7T2B - chains A and E of the 5 polymer chains in the assembly; structure by X-ray diffraction, 2.80 A resolution.

Chain A:
Molecule: HLA class II histocompatibility antigen, DP alpha 1 chain
From: Homo sapiens
Reference sequence: P20036 (DPA1_HUMAN); residues 1-181 here correspond to UniProt positions 32-212 (UniProt number = residue number + 31)
Sequence (181 residues; each row starts with the number of its first residue):
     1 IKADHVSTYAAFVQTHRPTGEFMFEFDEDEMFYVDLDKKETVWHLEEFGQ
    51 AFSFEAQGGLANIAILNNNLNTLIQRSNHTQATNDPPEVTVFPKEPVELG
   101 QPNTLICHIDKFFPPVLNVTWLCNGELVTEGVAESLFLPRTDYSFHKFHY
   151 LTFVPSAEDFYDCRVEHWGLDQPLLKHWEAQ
Unresolved in the structure: 181
Curated features (UniProtKB/Swiss-Prot):
  - region: Glu179 to Gln181 (Connecting peptide)
  - glycosylation (N-linked (GlcNAc...) asparagine): Asn78, Asn118
Disulfides: Cys107-Cys163
Covalently attached groups: N-acetylglucosamine (NAG) linked to Asn78, Asn118

Chain E:
Molecule: T cell receptor, 5F, beta chain
From: Homo sapiens
Reference sequence: P01850 (TRBC1_HUMAN); residues 129-257 here correspond to UniProt positions 1-129 (UniProt number = residue number - 128)
Sequence (241 residues; each row starts with the number of its first residue; note: 16 numbers in that range are skipped by the numbering (no residue carries them; nothing is unmodelled there)):
     1 NAGVTQTPKFRVLKTGQSMTLLCAQDMNH
    37 EYMYWYRQDPGMGLRLIHYSVG
    63 EGTTAKGEVP
    74 DGYNVSRL
    83 KKQNFLLGLESAAPSQTSVYFCASSQ
   112 GGGEQYFGPGTRLTVTEDLNKVFPPEVAVFEPSEAEISHTQKATLVCLAT
   162 GFFPDHVELSWWVNGKEVHSGVCTDPQPLKEQPALNDSRYCLSSRLRVSA
   212 TFWQNPRNHFRCQVQFYGLSENDEWTQDRAKPVTQIVSAEAWGRAD
Unresolved in the structure: 1-2
Construct notes: engineered mutation Cys184 (Ser56 in P01850)
Curated features (UniProtKB/Swiss-Prot):
  - glycosylation: Asn197 (N-linked (GlcNAc...) asparagine)
Disulfides: Cys23-Cys104, Cys158-Cys223

Interface between chain A and chain E:
Residue-residue contacts (9):
  Gln57(A) - Thr65(E)
  Gln57(A) - Thr66(E)  hydrogen bond (side chain-backbone)
  Gln57(A) - Ala67(E)
  Ala61(A) - Val57(E)  hydrophobic
  Ala61(A) - Thr65(E)
  Ala64(A) - Thr65(E)
  Ile65(A) - Val57(E)
  Ile65(A) - Gly58(E)
  Asn68(A) - Glu63(E)  hydrogen bond (side chain-backbone)
Other interface residues (no listed pair), chain E (7 interface residues in all): Tyr55
The authors on this interface:
  - specific contacts: Ala61(A)-Val57(E), Ile65(A)-Val57(E), Glu63(E)-Asn68(A) (hydrogen bond), Thr65(E)-Ala61(A), Thr65(E)-Ala64(A), Thr66(E)-Gln57(A)

Overview:
5 residues of chain A face 7 of chain E across their interface; the contacts include 2 hydrogen bonds. Among
the polar pairs are Gln57(A)-Thr66(E) and Asn68(A)-Glu63(E). The paper describes contacts between Ala61(A) and
Val57(E), Ile65(A) and Val57(E) and Thr65(E) and Ala61(A) among others; a hydrogen bond between Glu63(E) and
Asn68(A).
Chain A is HLA class II histocompatibility antigen, DP alpha 1 chain and chain E is T cell receptor, 5F, beta
chain, both from Homo sapiens; the structure, Crystal structure of the 5F TCR in complex with HLA-DP4-Ply, was
determined by X-ray diffraction (same publication as 7T2A, 7T2C and 7T2D).
